PDB entry 9J1M | electron microscopy, 2.33 A resolution | chains A and M of the 52 polymer chains in the assembly

[Chain A]
Molecule: 23S rRNA
From: Mycobacterium tuberculosis variant bovis BCG str. Pasteur 1173P2
Sequence (3138 nucleotides; numbered 1 to 3138; the number before each row is that of its first residue):
     1 UUGUAAGUGUCUAAGGGCGCAUGGUGGAUGCCUUGGCAUCGAGAGCCGAU
    51 GAAGGACGUGGGAGGCUGCGAUAUGCCUCGGGGAGCUGUCAACCGAGCGU
   101 GGAUCCGAGGAUUUCCGAAUGGGGAAACCCAGCACGAGUGAUGUCGUGCU
   151 ACCCGCAUCUGAAUAUAUAGGGUGCGGGAGGGAACGCGGGGAAGUGAAAC
   201 AUCUCAGUACCCGUAGGAGGAGAAAACAAUUGUGAUUCCGCAAGUAGUGG
   251 CGAGCGAACGCGGAACAGGCUAAACCGCACGCAUGGGUAACCGGGUAGGG
   301 GUUGUGUGUGCGGGGUUGUGGGAGGAUAUGUCUCAGCGCUACCCGGCUGA
   351 GAGGCAGUCAGAAAGUGUCGUGGUUAGCGGAAGUGGCCUGGGAUGGUCUG
   401 CCGUAGACGGUGAGAGCCCGGUACGCGAAAACCCGGCACCUGCCUAGUAU
   451 CAAUUCCCGAGUAGCAGCGGGCCCGUGGAAUCCGCUGUGAAUCCGCCGGG
   501 ACCACCCGGUAAGCCUAAAUACUCCUCGAUGACCGAUAGCGGAUUAGUAC
   551 CGUGAGGGAAUGGUGAAAAGUACCCCGGGAGGGGAGUGAAAGAGUACCUG
   601 AAACCGUGUGCCUACAAUCCGUCAGAGCCUCCUUUUCCUCUCCGGAGGAG
   651 GGUGGUGAUGGCGUGCCUUUUGAAGAAUGAGCCUGCGAGUCAGGGACAUG
   701 UCGCAAGGUUAACCCGUGUGGGGUAGCCGCAGCGAAAGCGAGUCUGAAUA
   751 GGGCGACCCACACGCGCAUACGCGCGUGUGAAUAGUGGCGUGUUCUGGAC
   801 CCGAAGCGGAGUGAUCUACCCAUGGCCAGGGUGAAGCGCGGGUAAGACCG
   851 CGUGGAGGCCCGAACCCACUUAGGUUGAAGACUGAGGGGAUGAGCUGUGG
   901 GUAGGGGUGAAAGGCCAAUCAAACUCCGUGAUAGCUGGUUCUCCCCGAAA
   951 UGCAUUUAGGUGCAGCGUUGCGUGGUUCACCGCGGAGGUAGAGCUACUGG
  1001 AUGGCCGAUGGGCCCUACUAGGUUACUGACGUCAGCCAAACUCCGAAUGC
  1051 CGUGGUGUAAAGCGUGGCAGUGAGACGGCGGGGGAUAAGCUCCGUACGUC
  1101 GAAAGGGAAACAGCCCAGAUCGCCGGCUAAGGCCCCCAAGCGUGUGCUAA
  1151 GUGGGAAAGGAUGUGCAGUCGCAAAGACAACCAGGAGGUUGGCUUAGAAG
  1201 CAGCCACCCUUGAAAGAGUGCGUAAUAGCUCACUGGUCAAGUGAUUGUGC
  1251 GCCGAUAAUGUAGCGGGGCUCAAGCACACCGCCGAAGCCGCGGCACAUCC
  1301 ACCUUGUGGUGGGUGUGGGUAGGGGAGCGUCCCUCAUUCAGCGAAGCCAC
  1351 CGGGUGACCGGUGGUGGAGGGUGGGGGAGUGAGAAUGCAGGCAUGAGUAG
  1401 CGACAAGGCAAGUGAGAACCUUGCCCGCCGAAAGACCAAGGGUUCCUGGG
  1451 CCAGGCCAGUCCGCCCAGGGUGAGUCGGGACCUAAGGCGAGGCCGACAGG
  1501 CGUAGUCGAUGGACAACGGGUUGAUAUUCCCGUACCCGUGUGUGGGCGCC
  1551 CGUGACGAAUCAGCGGUACUAACCACCCAAAACCGGAUCGAUCACUCCCC
  1601 UUCGGGGGUGUGGAGUUCUGGGGCUGCGUGGGAACUUCGCUGGUAGUAGU
  1651 CAAGCGAAGGGGUGACGCAGGAAGGUAGCCGUACCAGUCAGUGGUAACAC
  1701 UGGGGCAAGCCGGUAGGGAGAGCGAUAGGCAAAUCCGUCGCUCACUAAUC
  1751 CUGAGAGGUGACGCAUAGCCGGUUGAGGCGAAUUCGGUGAUCCUCUGCUG
  1801 CCAAGAAAAGCCUCUAGCGAGCACACACACGGCCCGUACCCCAAACCGAC
  1851 ACAGGUGGUCAGGUAGAGCAUACCAAGGCGUACGAGAUAACUAUGGUUAA
  1901 GGAACUCGGCAAAAUGCCCCCGUAACUUCGGGAGAAGGGGGACCGGAAUA
  1951 UCGUGAACACCCUUGCGGUGGGAGCGGGAUCCGGUCGCAGAAACCAGUGA
  2001 GGAGCGACUGUUUACUAAAAACACAGGUCCGUGCGAAGUCGCAAGACGAU
  2051 GUAUACGGACUGACGCCUGCCCGGUGCUGGAAGGUUAAGAGGACCCGUUA
  2101 ACCCGCAAGGGUGAAGCGGAGAAUUUAAGCCCCAGUAAACGGCGGUGGUA
  2151 ACUAUAACCAUCCUAAGGUAGCGAAAUUCCUUGUCGGGUAAGUUCCGACC
  2201 UGCACGAAUGGCGUAACGACUUCUCAACUGUCUCAACCAUAGACUCGGCG
  2251 AAAUUGCACUACGAGUAAAGAUGCUCGUUACGCGCGGCAGGACGAAAAGA
  2301 CCCCGGGACCUUCACUACAACUUGGUAUUGAUGUUCGGUACGGUUUGUGU
  2351 AGGAUAGGUGGGAGACUGUGAAACCUCGACGCCAGUUGGGGCGGAGUCGU
  2401 UGUUGAAAUACCACUCUGAUCGUAUUGGGCAUCUAACCUCGAACCCUGAA
  2451 UCGGGUUUAGGGACAGUGCCUGGCGGGUAGUUUAACUGGGGCGGUUGCCU
  2501 CCUAAAAUGUAACGGAGGCGCCCAAAGGUUCCCUCAACCUGGACGGCAAU
  2551 CAGGUGGCGAGUGUAAAUGCACAAGGGAGCUUGACUGCGAGACUUACAAG
  2601 UCAAGCAGGGACGAAAGUCGGGAUUAGUGAUCCGGCACCCCCGAGUGGAA
  2651 GGGGUGUCGCUCAACGGAUAAAAGGUACCCCGGGGAUAACAGGCUGAUCU
  2701 UCCCCAAGAGUCCAUAUCGACGGGAUGGUUUGGCACCUCGAUGUCGGCUC
  2751 GUCGCAUCCUGGGGCUGGAGCAGGUCCCAAGGGUUGGGCUGUUCGCCCAU
  2801 UAAAGCGGCACGCGAGCUGGGUUUAGAACGUCGUGAGACAGUUCGGUCUC
  2851 UAUCCGCCGCGCGCGUCAGAAACUUGAGGAAACCUGUCCCUAGUACGAGA
  2901 GGACCGGGACGGACGAACCUCUGGUGCACCAGUUGUCCCGCCAGGGGCAC
  2951 CGCUGGAUAGCCACGUUCGGUCAGGAUAACCGCUGAAAGCAUCUAAGCGG
  3001 GAAACCUUCUCCAAGAUCAGGUUUCUCACCCACUUGGUGGGAUAAGGCCC
  3051 CCCGCAGAACACGGGUUCAAUAGGUCAGACCUGGAAGCUCAGUAAUGGGU
  3101 GUAGGGAACUGGUGCUAACCGGCCGAAAACUUACAACA
Unresolved in the structure: 1-4, 634-649, 1013-1022, 1549-1652, 2335-2428, 3133-3138
Modified / non-standard residues: 5MU (5-methyluridine 5'-monophosphate) at position 2177; OMG (o2'-methylguanosine-5'-monophosphate) at position 2489; OMG (o2'-methylguanosine-5'-monophosphate) at position 2791
Ion coordination: Mg2+ site 1: C31, G1370; Mg2+ site 2: C46, G217; Mg2+ site 3: G60, G65, U89; Mg2+ site 4 near U72 (its only coordinating residue here); Mg2+ site 5 near U120 (its only coordinating residue here); Mg2+ site 6: U120, G124; Mg2+ site 7: A162, U166; Mg2+ site 8: G194, U2481; Mg2+ site 9: G194, U195; Mg2+ site 10: A199, C200; Mg2+ site 11 near G220 (its only coordinating residue here); Mg2+ site 12 near C251 (its only coordinating residue here); 177 more Mg2+ sites not listed
Residues lining bound ligands: KU-13, chemically modified azithromycin (A1L32; (2R,3R,4R,5R,8R,10R,11R,12S,13S,14R)-11-[(2S,3R,4S,6R)-4-(dimethylamino)-6-methyl-3-oxidanyl-oxan-2-yl]oxy-2-ethyl-4-[(2R,3R,4R,5S,6R)-6-(hydroxymethyl)-3,4-bis(oxidanyl)-5-[[4-(4-pyridin-4-yl-1,2,3-triazol-1-yl)phenyl]methoxy]oxan-2-yl]oxy-13-[(2R,4R,5S,6S)-4-methoxy-4,6-dimethyl-5-oxidanyl-oxan-2-yl]oxy-3,5,6,8,10,12,14-heptamethyl-3,10-bis(oxidanyl)-1-oxa-6-azacyclopentadecan-15-one): U875, A881, U2016, A2296, A2297, A2300, A2741, G2743, U2822, U2824, G2846, U2847, C2848, U2849

[Chain M]
Name: Large ribosomal subunit protein uL16
From: Mycobacterium tuberculosis variant bovis BCG str. Pasteur 1173P2
Reference sequence: A1KGI9 (RL16_MYCBP); residues 1-138 here = UniProt positions 1-138
Sequence (138 residues; row label = number of the first residue in the row):
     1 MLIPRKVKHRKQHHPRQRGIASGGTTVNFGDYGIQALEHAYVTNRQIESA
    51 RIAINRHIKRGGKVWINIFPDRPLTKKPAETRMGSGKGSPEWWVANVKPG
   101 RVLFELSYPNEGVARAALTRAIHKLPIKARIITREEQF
Unresolved in the structure: 1, 136-138

[Interface between chain A and chain M]
Contacting residue pairs - 108 pairs, chain A then chain M:
  A990(A) with Arg16(M), salt bridge to the phosphate
  G991(A) with Arg16(M), salt bridge to the phosphate
  A992(A) with Ser22(M), hydrogen bond to the phosphate
  U998(A) with Lys8(M), hydrogen bond to the sugar
  G999(A) with Lys8(M), sugar contact
  G1000(A) with Pro4(M), phosphate contact; Arg5(M), salt bridge to the phosphate; Lys6(M), salt bridge to the phosphate; Asp71(M), hydrogen bond to the sugar
  A1001(A) with Pro4(M), phosphate contact; Arg5(M), salt bridge to the phosphate; Phe69(M), phosphate contact
  U1002(A) with Phe29(M), base contact; Ile66(M), sugar contact; Phe69(M), phosphate contact
  G1003(A) with Lys63(M), hydrogen bond to the phosphate; Trp65(M), hydrogen bond to the sugar
  G1004(A) with Lys63(M), salt bridge to the phosphate
  A1034(A) with Phe29(M), base contact
  G1035(A) with Asn28(M), hydrogen bond to the sugar; Phe29(M), sugar contact
  C1036(A) with Gly23(M), phosphate contact; Gly24(M), hydrogen bond to the phosphate; Arg101(M), hydrogen bond to the sugar
  C1037(A) with Arg101(M), sugar contact
  A1038(A) with Arg72(M), sugar contact
  A1039(A) with Lys11(M), hydrogen bond to the base; Gln12(M), base contact; His13(M), stacking on the base
  A1040(A) with His9(M), stacking on the base; Lys11(M), hydrogen bond to the base; Gln12(M), base contact
  C1041(A) with Lys8(M), phosphate contact; His9(M), salt bridge to the phosphate
  G1080(A) with Arg18(M), salt bridge to the phosphate
  G1081(A) with Arg16(M), salt bridge to the phosphate; Arg18(M), salt bridge to the phosphate
  G1082(A) with His13(M), hydrogen bond to the phosphate
  G1083(A) with His13(M), salt bridge to the phosphate; His14(M), salt bridge to the phosphate; Lys87(M), salt bridge to the phosphate
  G1084(A) with His14(M), base contact; Thr75(M), phosphate contact; Lys77(M), phosphate contact; Met83(M), sugar contact; Gly86(M), phosphate contact; Lys87(M), salt bridge to the phosphate; Gly88(M), hydrogen bond to the phosphate
  A1085(A) with Thr75(M), sugar contact; Lys76(M), phosphate contact; Lys77(M), hydrogen bond to the phosphate; Trp92(M), sugar contact
  U1086(A) with His14(M), hydrogen bond to the sugar; Pro15(M), base contact; Arg16(M), base contact; Gln17(M), hydrogen bond to the base; Tyr41(M), base contact; Trp92(M), phosphate contact
  A1087(A) with Met83(M), base contact
  A1088(A) with Met83(M), hydrogen bond to the base
  A1158(A) with Lys128(M), salt bridge to the phosphate
  G1159(A) with His123(M), hydrogen bond to the phosphate; Lys128(M), salt bridge to the phosphate
  G1160(A) with His123(M), salt bridge to the phosphate
  G2488(A) with Met83(M), base contact; Gly84(M), hydrogen bond to the base
  OMG_2489(A) with Arg82(M), salt bridge to the phosphate
  G2493(A) with Ser85(M), base contact
  U2503(A) with His13(M), sugar contact
  C2513(A) with Gly84(M), hydrogen bond to the sugar; Ser85(M), hydrogen bond to the base; Gly86(M), phosphate contact
  G2514(A) with Gly84(M), phosphate contact; Ser85(M), phosphate contact; Gly86(M), hydrogen bond to the phosphate; Lys87(M), hydrogen bond to the phosphate
  G2515(A) with Lys11(M), hydrogen bond to the sugar; Gly86(M), phosphate contact; Lys87(M), hydrogen bond to the phosphate
  A2516(A) with Arg10(M), salt bridge to the phosphate; Lys11(M), phosphate contact
  A2697(A) with Lys76(M), sugar contact
  C2704(A) with His123(M), sugar contact
  C2705(A) with Arg120(M), sugar contact; His123(M), sugar contact; Lys124(M), hydrogen bond to the base
  A2706(A) with Arg120(M), sugar contact
  A2707(A) with Arg56(M), hydrogen bond to the sugar; Arg120(M), salt bridge to the phosphate
  C2721(A) with Ser49(M), hydrogen bond to the base; Lys124(M), hydrogen bond to the base
  G2722(A) with Arg45(M), phosphate contact; Gln46(M), phosphate contact; Ser49(M), hydrogen bond to the sugar; His123(M), hydrogen bond to the base; Lys124(M), hydrogen bond to the sugar
  G2723(A) with Gln46(M), hydrogen bond to the phosphate; Lys124(M), sugar contact; Leu125(M), hydrogen bond to the sugar; Pro126(M), phosphate contact
  G2724(A) with Pro126(M), phosphate contact
  U2731(A) with Glu80(M), hydrogen bond to the sugar
  G2732(A) with Glu80(M), hydrogen bond to the sugar
  G2733(A) with Thr81(M), sugar contact; Arg82(M), salt bridge to the phosphate; Met83(M), sugar contact
  C2734(A) with Arg82(M), salt bridge to the phosphate; Met83(M), hydrogen bond to the phosphate
Interface residues without a listed pair, chain A (54 interface residues in all): G993, G2708, A2720
Interface residues without a listed pair, chain M (58 interface residues in all): Ile3, Ile20, Thr43, Ile52, Lys59, Leu74, Ala79, Ile127

[Overview]
54 residues of chain A and 58 residues of chain M are in contact, with 36 hydrogen bonds, 22 salt bridges and
2 aromatic stacking contacts. Among the polar pairs are A1039(A)-Lys11(M), A1040(A)-Lys11(M) and
U1086(A)-Gln17(M). Chain A binds KU-13, chemically modified azithromycin.
Chain A is 23S rRNA and chain M is Large ribosomal subunit protein uL16, both from Mycobacterium tuberculosis
variant bovis BCG str. Pasteur 1173P2; the structure, KU13-bond Mycobacterium tuberculosis 70S ribosome, was
determined by electron microscopy.
